PDB entry 5UIX | X-ray diffraction, 2.50 A resolution | chains H and L

== Chain H ==
Name: DH576 Fab heavy chain
Source organism: Homo sapiens
Notes: antibody fragment or engineered binder
Amino-acid sequence (230 residues; row label = number of the first residue in the row):
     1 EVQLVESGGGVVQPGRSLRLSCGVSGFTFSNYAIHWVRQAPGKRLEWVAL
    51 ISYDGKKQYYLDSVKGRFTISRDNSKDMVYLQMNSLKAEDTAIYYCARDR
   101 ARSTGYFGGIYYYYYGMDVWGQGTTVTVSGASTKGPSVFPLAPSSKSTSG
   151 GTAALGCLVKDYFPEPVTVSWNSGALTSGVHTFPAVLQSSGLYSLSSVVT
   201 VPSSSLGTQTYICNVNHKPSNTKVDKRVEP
Not modelled in the structure: 145-148
Disulfide bonds: Cys22-Cys96, Cys157-Cys213

== Chain L ==
Name: DH576 Fab light chain
Source organism: Homo sapiens
Notes: antibody fragment or engineered binder
Amino-acid sequence (214 residues; row label = number of the first residue in the row):
     1 DIQMTQSPSSLSASVGDRVTITCQASQDIDNYLNWYQQKPGKAPKLLIYD
    51 ASNLETGVPSRFSGSGSGTSFTLTISSLQPEDIGTYYCQKYGSVPFPFGQ
   101 GTKLEIKRTVAAPSVFIFPPSDEQLKSGTASVVCLLNNFYPREAKVQWKV
   151 DNALQSGNSQESVTEQDSKDSTYSLSSTLTLSKADYEKHKVYACEVTHQG
   201 LSSPVTKSFNRGEC
Not modelled in the structure: 214
Disulfide bonds: Cys23-Cys88, Cys134-Cys194

== Chain H / chain L interface ==
Contacting residue pairs - 67 pairs, chain H then chain L:
  His35(H) - Phe96(L)
  Gln39(H) - Gln38(L)  hydrogen bond
  Gln39(H) - Tyr87(L)  hydrogen bond
  Arg44(H) - Met4(L)
  Arg44(H) - Phe98(L)  hydrogen bond (side chain-backbone)
  Arg44(H) - Gly99(L)
  Arg44(H) - Gln100(L)
  Leu45(H) - Tyr87(L)  hydrophobic
  Leu45(H) - Phe98(L)
  Trp47(H) - Pro95(L)
  Trp47(H) - Phe96(L)
  Gln58(H) - Val94(L)
  Tyr59(H) - Val94(L)  hydrophobic
  Tyr95(H) - Gln38(L)  hydrogen bond
  Tyr95(H) - Ala43(L)  hydrophobic
  Arg100(H) - Leu46(L)
  Arg100(H) - Tyr49(L)
  Arg100(H) - Asp50(L)  salt bridge
  Tyr113(H) - Gly92(L)
  Tyr114(H) - Tyr91(L)
  Tyr114(H) - Gly92(L)  hydrogen bond (backbone-backbone)
  Tyr114(H) - Phe96(L)  hydrophobic
  Tyr115(H) - Asn34(L)  hydrogen bond (backbone-side chain)
  Tyr115(H) - Tyr91(L)
  Gly116(H) - Asn34(L)  hydrogen bond (backbone-side chain)
  Gly116(H) - Tyr36(L)  hydrogen bond (backbone-side chain)
  Gly116(H) - Gln89(L)  hydrogen bond (backbone-side chain)
  Gly116(H) - Tyr91(L)
  Met117(H) - Tyr36(L)  hydrogen bond (backbone-side chain)
  Met117(H) - Gln89(L)
  Asp118(H) - Leu46(L)
  Trp120(H) - Tyr36(L)
  Trp120(H) - Pro44(L)
  Trp120(H) - Phe98(L)  hydrophobic
  Gly121(H) - Ala43(L)
  Phe139(H) - Ser121(L)
  Phe139(H) - Gln124(L)
  Pro140(H) - Ser121(L)
  Leu141(H) - Phe118(L)
  Leu141(H) - Val133(L)  hydrophobic
  Ala142(H) - Phe118(L)
  Thr152(H) - Phe116(L)
  Ala154(H) - Phe116(L)  hydrophobic
  Ala154(H) - Phe118(L)
  Leu158(H) - Ser131(L)
  Lys160(H) - Gln124(L)
  Lys160(H) - Ser131(L)
  Lys160(H) - Thr180(L)
  His181(H) - Asn137(L)  hydrogen bond
  His181(H) - Asn138(L)
  His181(H) - Asp167(L)  salt bridge
  His181(H) - Ser174(L)  hydrogen bond
  Phe183(H) - Leu135(L)  hydrophobic
  Phe183(H) - Ser162(L)
  Phe183(H) - Thr164(L)
  Phe183(H) - Ser174(L)
  Phe183(H) - Leu175(L)
  Phe183(H) - Ser176(L)
  Pro184(H) - Ser162(L)  hydrogen bond (backbone-side chain)
  Pro184(H) - Val163(L)
  Val186(H) - Gln160(L)
  Val186(H) - Glu161(L)
  Val186(H) - Ser162(L)
  Leu187(H) - Gln160(L)  hydrogen bond (backbone-side chain)
  Gln188(H) - Gln160(L)
  Ser196(H) - Ser176(L)  hydrogen bond
  Val198(H) - Leu135(L)  hydrophobic
Interface residues without a listed pair, chain H (40 interface residues in all): Val37, Glu46, Leu50, Leu61, Ala153, Thr182, Thr200
Interface residues without a listed pair, chain L (41 interface residues in all): Glu55, Pro119, Glu123

== In short ==
Chain H and chain L form an interface of 40 and 41 residues respectively; the contacts include 15 hydrogen
bonds and 2 salt bridges. Polar contacts include Arg100(H)-Asp50(L), His181(H)-Asp167(L) and
Gln39(H)-Gln38(L).
Chain H is DH576 Fab heavy chain and chain L is DH576 Fab light chain, both from Homo sapiens; the structure,
Crystal Structure of the DH576 CD4bs Fab (unliganded) from the RV305 HIV Vaccine Trial, was determined by
X-ray diffraction.
